Entry 4Q1S (X-ray diffraction, 2.60 A resolution); this record covers chains T and U of the 28 polymer chains in the assembly.

== Chain T ==
Protein: Probable proteasome subunit alpha type-7
Source organism: Saccharomyces cerevisiae
Notes: EC 3.4.25.1
UniProt: P21242 (PSA7_YEAST); residues -3 to 284 here correspond to UniProt positions 1-288 (UniProt number = residue number + 4)
Chain sequence (288 residues; numbered -3 to 284; the number before each row is that of its first residue; numbers below 1 keep their minus sign (Met-3 is residue -3)):
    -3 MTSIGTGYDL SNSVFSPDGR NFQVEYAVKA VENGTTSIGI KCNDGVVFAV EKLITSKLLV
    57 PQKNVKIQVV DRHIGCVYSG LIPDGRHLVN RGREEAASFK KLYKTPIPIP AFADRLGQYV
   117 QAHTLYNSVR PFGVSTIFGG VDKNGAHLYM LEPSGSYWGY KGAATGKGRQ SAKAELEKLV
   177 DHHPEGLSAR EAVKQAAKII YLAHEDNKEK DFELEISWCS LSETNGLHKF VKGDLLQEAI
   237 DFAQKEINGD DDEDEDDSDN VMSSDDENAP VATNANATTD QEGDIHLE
Disordered / not traced: -3 to 0, 245-284
Curated features (UniProtKB/Swiss-Prot):
  - modified residue: Thr-2 (N-acetylthreonine)

== Chain U ==
Protein: Proteasome subunit alpha type-1
Source organism: Saccharomyces cerevisiae
Notes: EC 3.4.25.1
UniProt: P21243 (PSA1_YEAST); residues -8 to 243 here correspond to UniProt positions 1-252 (UniProt number = residue number + 9)
Chain sequence (252 residues; row label = number of the first residue in the row; numbers below 1 keep their minus sign (Met-8 is residue -8)):
    -8 MSGAAAASAA GYDRHITIFS PEGRLYQVEY AFKATNQTNI NSLAVRGKDC TVVISQKKVP
    52 DKLLDPTTVS YIFCISRTIG MVVNGPIPDA RNAALRAKAE AAEFRYKYGY DMPCDVLAKR
   112 MANLSQIYTQ RAYMRPLGVI LTFVSVDEEL GPSIYKTDPA GYYVGYKATA TGPKQQEITT
   172 NLENHFKKSK IDHINEESWE KVVEFAITHM IDALGTEFSK NDLEVGVATK DKFFTLSAEN
   232 IEERLVAIAE QD
Disordered / not traced: -8 to 0

== Chain T / chain U interface ==
Residue-residue contacts (66):
  Thr2(T) with His6(U)
  Gly3(T) with His6(U)
  Tyr4(T) with Arg5(U); His6(U); Tyr21(U), hydrogen bond
  Ser9(T) with Arg126(U)
  Val10(T) with His6(U); Gln18(U)
  Phe11(T) with Gln18(U), hydrogen bond (backbone-side chain); Tyr21(U); Ala22(U), hydrophobic; Arg126(U); Pro127(U)
  Ser12(T) with Tyr21(U)
  Pro13(T) with Tyr21(U)
  Asp14(T) with Lys24(U)
  Gly15(T) with Tyr21(U); Lys24(U); Ala25(U); Gln28(U), hydrogen bond (backbone-side chain)
  Lys37(T) with Asp56(U), salt bridge
  Asp110(T) with Arg82(U)
  Gln114(T) with Arg82(U), hydrogen bond (side chain-backbone); Asn83(U); Leu86(U)
  Gln117(T) with Pro79(U); Asp80(U); Asn83(U), hydrogen bond; Arg126(U); Leu128(U)
  Thr120(T) with Arg126(U), hydrogen bond (backbone-side chain)
  Leu121(T) with Asn83(U); Tyr124(U); Arg126(U); Leu128(U), hydrophobic
  Tyr122(T) with Tyr124(U); Met125(U), hydrophobic
  Ser150(T) with Pro79(U)
  Gly151(T) with Pro79(U)
  Ser152(T) with Ile78(U); Pro79(U)
  Tyr153(T) with Arg82(U), hydrogen bond (backbone-side chain)
  Trp154(T) with Leu55(U), hydrophobic; Thr59(U); Val60(U), hydrophobic; Ser61(U); Tyr62(U); Ile78(U), hydrophobic; Arg82(U)
  Gly155(T) with Leu55(U); Asp56(U), hydrogen bond (backbone-backbone); Thr59(U), hydrogen bond (backbone-side chain)
  Tyr156(T) with Leu54(U); Leu55(U); Asp56(U)
  Lys157(T) with Lys53(U); Leu54(U), hydrogen bond (backbone-backbone); Asp56(U)
  Gly158(T) with Leu54(U)
  Lys169(T) with Asp52(U), salt bridge; Leu54(U)
  Leu172(T) with Leu54(U), hydrophobic
  Glu173(T) with Lys53(U), salt bridge; Leu54(U)
  Val176(T) with Leu54(U), hydrophobic
  Asp177(T) with Lys53(U), salt bridge
Interface residues without a listed pair, chain U (30 interface residues in all): Pro57, Gly129

== Overview ==
31 residues of chain T and 30 residues of chain U are in contact; the contacts include 10 hydrogen bonds and 4
salt bridges. Polar pairs include Lys37(T)-Asp56(U), Lys169(T)-Asp52(U) and Glu173(T)-Lys53(U).
Chain T is Probable proteasome subunit alpha type-7 and chain U is Proteasome subunit alpha type-1, both from
Saccharomyces cerevisiae; the structure, Yeast 20S proteasome in Complex with Kendomycin, was determined by
X-ray diffraction.
